1FV1 - chains B and C of the 3 polymer chains in the assembly; structure by X-ray diffraction, 1.90 A resolution.

[Chain B]
Molecule: Major histocompatibility complex beta chain
From: Homo sapiens
UniProt: Q30154 (Q30154_HUMAN); residues 1-190 here correspond to UniProt positions 30-219 (UniProt number = residue number + 29)
Chain sequence (190 residues; row label = number of the first residue in the row):
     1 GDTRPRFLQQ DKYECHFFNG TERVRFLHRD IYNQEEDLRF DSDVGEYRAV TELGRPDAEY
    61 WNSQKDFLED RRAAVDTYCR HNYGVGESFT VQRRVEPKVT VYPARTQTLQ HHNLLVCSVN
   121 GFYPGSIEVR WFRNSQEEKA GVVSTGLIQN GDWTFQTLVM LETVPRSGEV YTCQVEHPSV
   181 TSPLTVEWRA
Curated features (UniProtKB/Swiss-Prot):
  - glycosylation: Asn-19 (N-linked (GlcNAc...) asparagine)
Disulfide bonds: Cys-15/Cys-79, Cys-117/Cys-173

[Chain C]
Molecule: Myelin basic protein
UniProt: P02686 (MBP_HUMAN); residues 86-105 here correspond to UniProt positions 218-237 (UniProt number = residue number + 132)
Chain sequence (20 residues; numbered 86 to 105; the number before each row is that of its first residue):
    86 NPVVHFFKNI VTPRTPPPSQ
Curated features (UniProtKB/Swiss-Prot):
  - site: Phe-92, Lys-93 (Cleavage)
  - modified residue: Thr-97 (Phosphothreonine), Arg-99 (Citrulline), Thr-100 (Phosphothreonine), Gln-105 (Deamidated glutamine)

[Interface between chain B and chain C]
Pairs across the interface (21):
  Tyr-13(B) / Ile-95(C)  hydrophobic
  Tyr-13(B) / Thr-97(C)
  Asp-57(B) / Thr-100(C)
  Tyr-60(B) / Pro-101(C)  hydrophobic
  Trp-61(B) / Pro-98(C)  hydrophobic
  Trp-61(B) / Arg-99(C)
  Phe-67(B) / Pro-98(C)  hydrophobic
  Arg-71(B) / Ile-95(C)
  Arg-71(B) / Val-96(C)  hydrogen bond (side chain-backbone)
  Arg-71(B) / Pro-98(C)
  Tyr-78(B) / Lys-93(C)
  Tyr-78(B) / Asn-94(C)
  Tyr-78(B) / Ile-95(C)  hydrophobic
  His-81(B) / Phe-91(C)  hydrogen bond (side chain-backbone)
  His-81(B) / Lys-93(C)
  Asn-82(B) / Phe-92(C)
  Asn-82(B) / Lys-93(C)  hydrogen bond (side chain-backbone)
  Val-85(B) / Phe-91(C)
  Val-85(B) / Phe-92(C)  hydrophobic
  Gly-86(B) / Phe-92(C)
  Phe-89(B) / Phe-92(C)  hydrophobic
Interface residues without a listed pair, chain B (15 interface residues in all): Phe-26, Ala-74, Thr-77
Interface residues without a listed pair, chain C (12 interface residues in all): His-90

[Summary]
The interface between chain B and chain C involves 15 residues on one side and 12 on the other, with 3
hydrogen bonds. Polar pairs include Arg-71(B)/Val-96(C), His-81(B)/Phe-91(C) and Asn-82(B)/Lys-93(C).
Chain B is Major histocompatibility complex beta chain (Homo sapiens) and chain C is Myelin basic protein; the
structure, Structural basis for the binding of an immunodominant peptide from myelin basic protein in
different registers ..., was determined by X-ray diffraction.
